Entry 6ZOU (X-ray diffraction, 2.90 A resolution); this record covers chains R and S of the 28 polymer chains in the assembly.

# Chain R
Name: Proteasome subunit alpha type-5
From: Saccharomyces cerevisiae S288C
Notes: EC 3.4.25.1
UniProt: P32379 (PSA5_YEAST); residues -7 to 252 here correspond to UniProt positions 1-260 (UniProt number = residue number + 8)
Amino-acid sequence (260 residues; numbered -7 to 252; the number before each row is that of its first residue; numbers below 1 keep their minus sign (Met-7 is residue -7)):
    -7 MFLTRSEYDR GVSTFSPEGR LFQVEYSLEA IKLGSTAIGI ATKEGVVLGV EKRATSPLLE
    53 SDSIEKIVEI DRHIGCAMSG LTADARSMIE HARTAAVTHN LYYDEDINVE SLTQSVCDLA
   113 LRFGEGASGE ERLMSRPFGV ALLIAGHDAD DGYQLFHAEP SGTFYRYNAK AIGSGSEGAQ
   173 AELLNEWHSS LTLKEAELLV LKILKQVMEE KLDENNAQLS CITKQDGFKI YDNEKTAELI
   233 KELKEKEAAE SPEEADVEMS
Unresolved in the structure: -7 to 0, 118-124, 243-252

# Chain S
Name: Proteasome subunit alpha type-6
From: Saccharomyces cerevisiae S288C
Notes: EC 3.4.25.1
UniProt: P40302 (PSA6_YEAST); residues 0-233 here correspond to UniProt positions 1-234 (UniProt number = residue number + 1)
Amino-acid sequence (234 residues; row label = number of the first residue in the row; numbering starts at 0):
     0 MFRNNYDGDT VTFSPTGRLF QVEYALEAIK QGSVTVGLRS NTHAVLVALK RNADELSSYQ
    60 KKIIKCDEHM GLSLAGLAPD ARVLSNYLRQ QCNYSSLVFN RKLAVERAGH LLCDKAQKNT
   120 QSYGGRPYGV GLLIIGYDKS GAHLLEFQPS GNVTELYGTA IGARSQGAKT YLERTLDTFI
   180 KIDGNPDELI KAGVEAISQS LRDESLTVDN LSIAIVGKDT PFTIYDGEAV AKYI
Unresolved in the structure: 0-2
Swiss-Prot annotation at these positions:
  - modified residue: Ser13 (Phosphoserine)
  - cross-link: Lys190 (Glycyl lysine isopeptide (Lys-Gly) (interchain with G-Cter in ubiquitin))

# Interface between chain R and chain S
Contacting residue pairs - 48 pairs, chain R then chain S:
  Arg2(R) with Gly7(S)
  Gly3(R) with Gly7(S)
  Ser5(R) with Gly123(S); Arg125(S)
  Thr6(R) with Gly7(S), hydrogen bond (side chain-backbone); Gln20(S)
  Phe7(R) with Gln20(S), hydrogen bond (backbone-side chain); Tyr23(S); Ala24(S), hydrophobic; Arg125(S); Pro126(S); Gly128(S)
  Ser8(R) with Tyr23(S)
  Pro9(R) with Tyr23(S), hydrophobic; Glu26(S)
  Glu10(R) with Glu26(S); Gln30(S)
  Gly11(R) with Tyr23(S); Ala27(S)
  Leu13(R) with Arg125(S)
  Gln106(R) with Arg81(S), hydrogen bond
  Asp110(R) with Arg81(S), salt bridge
  Leu113(R) with Pro78(S), hydrophobic; Asp79(S); Arg125(S)
  Ser153(R) with Pro78(S)
  Gly154(R) with Pro78(S)
  Thr155(R) with Gln59(S); Pro78(S)
  Phe156(R) with Gln59(S)
  Tyr157(R) with Arg50(S), hydrogen bond (side chain-backbone); Ala52(S); Ser57(S); Gln59(S)
  Arg158(R) with Ser56(S); Ser57(S), hydrogen bond (backbone-backbone)
  Tyr159(R) with Ala52(S); Asp53(S); Leu55(S); Ser56(S)
  Asn160(R) with Leu55(S), hydrogen bond (backbone-backbone)
  Ala161(R) with Leu55(S)
  Gln172(R) with Asp53(S), hydrogen bond; Leu55(S)
  Leu175(R) with Leu55(S)
  Leu176(R) with Glu54(S); Leu55(S), hydrophobic
  Trp179(R) with Leu55(S), hydrophobic
Also at the interface, not in a pair above, chain R (27 interface residues in all): Glu117
Also at the interface, not in a pair above, chain S (26 interface residues in all): Asp6, Asn51, Lys60, Leu76

# Overview
27 residues of chain R and 26 residues of chain S are in contact; the contacts include 7 hydrogen bonds and 1
salt bridge. Polar pairs include Asp110(R)-Arg81(S), Thr6(R)-Gly7(S) and Phe7(R)-Gln20(S).
Here chain R is Proteasome subunit alpha type-5 and chain S is Proteasome subunit alpha type-6, both from
Saccharomyces cerevisiae S288C. Entry 6ZOU (Yeast 20S proteasome in complex with glidobactin-like natural
product HB333) was determined by X-ray diffraction (same publication as 6ZP6 and 6ZP8).
